PDB entry 7WTF | electron microscopy, 3.00 A resolution | chains G and J of the 9 polymer chains in the assembly

[Chain G]
Molecule: Heavy chain of XGv051
From: Homo sapiens
Sequence (120 residues; each row starts with the number of its first residue):
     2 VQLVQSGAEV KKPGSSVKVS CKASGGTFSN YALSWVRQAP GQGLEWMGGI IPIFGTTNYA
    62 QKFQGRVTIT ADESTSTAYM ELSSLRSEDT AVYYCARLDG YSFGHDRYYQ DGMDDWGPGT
Cystine bridges: C22-C96

[Chain J]
Molecule: Light chain of XGv051
From: Homo sapiens
Sequence (104 residues; numbered 1 to 104; the number before each row is that of its first residue):
     1 DIQMTQSPSS LSASVGDRVT ITCRASQAIR NDLGWYQQKP GKAPKCLIYA ASSLQSGVPS
    61 RFSGSGSGTE FTLTISSLQP EDFATYFCLQ QNIYPRTFGQ GTKV
Cystine bridges: C23-C88

[Interface between chain G and chain J]
Contacting residue pairs - 24 pairs, chain G then chain J:
  V37(G) - R96(J)
  Q43(G) - F98(J)
  G44(G) - F98(J)
  L45(G) - F87(J)  hydrophobic
  L45(G) - R96(J)
  L45(G) - T97(J)
  E46(G) - R96(J)
  W47(G) - I93(J)
  W47(G) - Y94(J)
  W47(G) - R96(J)
  N59(G) - I93(J)
  Q62(G) - D1(J)  hydrogen bond
  Y95(G) - K42(J)
  Y95(G) - A43(J)  hydrophobic
  Y95(G) - P44(J)
  L99(G) - Y94(J)  hydrophobic
  Q111(G) - Y49(J)
  D112(G) - Y49(J)  hydrogen bond (backbone-side chain)
  G113(G) - Y49(J)
  M114(G) - Y36(J)
  M114(G) - C46(J)
  W117(G) - A43(J)  hydrophobic
  W117(G) - P44(J)  hydrogen bond (side chain-backbone)
  G118(G) - A43(J)
Other interface residues (no listed pair), chain G (19 interface residues in all): S35, Q39, Y110
Other interface residues (no listed pair), chain J (14 interface residues in all): G41

[In short]
19 residues of chain G and 14 residues of chain J are in contact, with 3 hydrogen bonds. Polar pairs include
Q62(G)-D1(J), D112(G)-Y49(J) and W117(G)-P44(J).
Chain G is Heavy chain of XGv051 and chain J is Light chain of XGv051, both from Homo sapiens; the structure,
SARS-CoV-2 Omicron variant spike in complex with Fab XGv051, was determined by electron microscopy (same
publication as 7WTG, 7WTJ and 7WTK).
